PDB entry 3MZT | X-ray diffraction, 2.70 A resolution | chain A

== Chain A ==
Molecule: Beta-2-microglobulin
From: Homo sapiens
UniProt: P61769 (B2MG_HUMAN); residues 1-99 here correspond to UniProt positions 21-119 (UniProt number = residue number + 20)
Chain sequence (100 residues; each row starts with the number of its first residue; numbering starts at 0):
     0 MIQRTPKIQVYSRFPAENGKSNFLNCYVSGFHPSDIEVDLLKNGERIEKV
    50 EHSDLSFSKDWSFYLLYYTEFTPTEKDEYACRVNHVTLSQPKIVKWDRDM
Differences from the reference sequence: initiating methionine (0); engineered mutation Phe13 (His33 in P61769)
Disulfide bonds: Cys25-Cys80
Ion coordination: Cu ion: Met0, Ile1, His31
From the paper describing this entry:
  - binding site for Thioflavin T: Gln8, Tyr10, Tyr26

== Overview ==
The Cu ion site is built by Met0, Ile1 and His31. The paper reports a binding site for Thioflavin T at Gln8,
Tyr10 and Tyr26.
Chain A is Beta-2-microglobulin (Homo sapiens); the structure, Protein-induced photophysical changes to the
amyloid indicator dye, thioflavin T, was determined by X-ray diffraction, deposited together with 3MYZ.
